Entry 7XR9 (X-ray diffraction, 2.42 A resolution); this record covers chains C and E of the 6 polymer chains in the assembly.

Chain C (and E):
Protein: DgpA
From: human intestinal bacterium PUE
Notes: chain E of this document is another copy of the same molecule, construct and numbering; everything in this record applies to it too
UniProt: A0A3Q9WWX8 (A0A3Q9WWX8_9BACT); aligned to UniProt positions 1-366 over residues 1-366 (the alignment contains insertions or deletions, so no single offset holds)
Sequence (367 residues; row label = number of the first residue in the row; numbering starts at 0):
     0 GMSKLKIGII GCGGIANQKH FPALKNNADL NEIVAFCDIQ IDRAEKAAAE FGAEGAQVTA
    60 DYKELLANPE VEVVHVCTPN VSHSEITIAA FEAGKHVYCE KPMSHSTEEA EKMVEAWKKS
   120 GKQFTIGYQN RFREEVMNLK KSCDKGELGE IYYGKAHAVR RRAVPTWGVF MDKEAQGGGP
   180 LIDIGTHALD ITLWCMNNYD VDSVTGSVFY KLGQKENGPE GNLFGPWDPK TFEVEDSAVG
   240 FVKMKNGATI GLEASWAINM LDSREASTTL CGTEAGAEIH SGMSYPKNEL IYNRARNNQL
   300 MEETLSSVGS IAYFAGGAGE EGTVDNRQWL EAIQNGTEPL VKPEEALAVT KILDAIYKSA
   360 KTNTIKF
Unresolved in the structure: 34, 87-89, 306-318 (chain E: 34, 306-318)
Construct notes: expression tag (0)
Small-molecule neighbours:
  - beta-D-glucopyranose (BGC): Lys100, Arg159, Pro164, Trp166, Phe169, Asp182, Ile183, His186, Glu264
  - NAD (nicotinamide-adenine-dinucleotide): Ile9, Gly10, Cys11, Gly12, Gly13, Ile14, Ala15, Lys18, Cys36, Asp37, Ile38, Gln39, Arg42, Tyr61, Cys76, Thr77, Pro78, Asn79, His82, Glu99, Lys100, Pro101, Gly126, Gln128, Val168, Phe169, Gln175, His186
From the paper describing this entry:
  - binding site for beta-D-glucopyranose: Lys100, Arg159, Trp166, Asp182, His186, Glu264
  - mutagenesis - K100A, R159A, D182A: decreased catalytic activity
  - mutagenesis - D182A: abolished catalytic activity on beta-D-glucopyranose
  - mutagenesis - H186A: unchanged catalytic activity

Interface between chain C and chain E:
Contacting residue pairs - 57 pairs, chain C then chain E:
  Glu133(C) - Gln298(E)
  Glu134(C) - Gln298(E)
  Asn137(C) - Arg295(E)  hydrogen bond (side chain-backbone)
  Asn137(C) - Asn296(E)  hydrogen bond
  Asn137(C) - Gln298(E)  hydrogen bond
  Asn137(C) - Met300(E)
  Lys140(C) - Asn296(E)
  Ser141(C) - Arg295(E)  hydrogen bond
  Ser141(C) - Asn296(E)  hydrogen bond
  Lys144(C) - Asn296(E)  hydrogen bond
  Glu146(C) - Arg295(E)  salt bridge
  Leu289(C) - Met300(E)
  Tyr291(C) - Arg295(E)
  Tyr291(C) - Asn296(E)
  Tyr291(C) - Met300(E)  hydrophobic
  Arg293(C) - Arg293(E)
  Arg293(C) - Glu302(E)  salt bridge
  Arg295(C) - Asn137(E)  hydrogen bond (backbone-side chain)
  Arg295(C) - Ser141(E)  hydrogen bond
  Arg295(C) - Glu146(E)  salt bridge
  Arg295(C) - Tyr291(E)
  Arg295(C) - Glu302(E)  salt bridge
  Asn296(C) - Asn137(E)  hydrogen bond
  Asn296(C) - Lys140(E)
  Asn296(C) - Ser141(E)  hydrogen bond
  Asn296(C) - Lys144(E)  hydrogen bond
  Asn296(C) - Tyr291(E)
  Gln298(C) - Glu133(E)
  Gln298(C) - Glu134(E)
  Gln298(C) - Asn137(E)  hydrogen bond
  Gln298(C) - Leu304(E)
  Leu299(C) - Leu304(E)
  Leu299(C) - Ser305(E)  hydrogen bond (backbone-backbone)
  Met300(C) - Asn137(E)
  Met300(C) - Leu289(E)
  Met300(C) - Tyr291(E)  hydrophobic
  Met300(C) - Glu302(E)
  Met300(C) - Thr303(E)
  Met300(C) - Leu304(E)
  Met300(C) - Ser305(E)
  Glu301(C) - Glu301(E)
  Glu301(C) - Glu302(E)
  Glu301(C) - Thr303(E)  hydrogen bond (backbone-backbone)
  Glu301(C) - Ser305(E)  hydrogen bond
  Glu302(C) - Arg293(E)  salt bridge
  Glu302(C) - Arg295(E)  salt bridge
  Glu302(C) - Met300(E)
  Glu302(C) - Glu301(E)
  Glu302(C) - Glu302(E)
  Thr303(C) - Met300(E)
  Thr303(C) - Glu301(E)  hydrogen bond (backbone-backbone)
  Leu304(C) - Gln298(E)
  Leu304(C) - Leu299(E)
  Leu304(C) - Met300(E)  hydrophobic
  Ser305(C) - Leu299(E)  hydrogen bond (backbone-backbone)
  Ser305(C) - Met300(E)
  Ser305(C) - Glu301(E)  hydrogen bond
Also at the interface, not in a pair above, chain C (21 interface residues in all): Asn297

In short:
Chain C and chain E form an interface of 21 and 20 residues respectively; the contacts include 18 hydrogen
bonds and 6 salt bridges. Among the polar pairs are Glu146(C)-Arg295(E), Arg293(C)-Glu302(E) and
Arg295(C)-Glu302(E). From the paper: a binding site for beta-D-glucopyranose at Lys100(C), Arg159(C) and
Trp166(C) among others; K100A, R159A and D182A of chain C reduce catalytic activity.
Both chains are DgpA (human intestinal bacterium PUE). Entry 7XR9 (Crystal structure of DgpA with glucose) was
determined by X-ray diffraction together with 7XRE and 7XRF from the same study.
